PDB entry 3S1Q | X-ray diffraction, 3.30 A resolution | chains A and I of the 12 polymer chains in the assembly

# Chain A
Protein: DNA-directed RNA polymerase II subunit RPB1
Source organism: Saccharomyces cerevisiae
Notes: EC 2.7.7.6
UniProt: P04050 (RPB1_YEAST); numbering as in UniProt (aligned over 1-1733)
Chain sequence (1733 residues; numbered 1 to 1733; the number before each row is that of its first residue):
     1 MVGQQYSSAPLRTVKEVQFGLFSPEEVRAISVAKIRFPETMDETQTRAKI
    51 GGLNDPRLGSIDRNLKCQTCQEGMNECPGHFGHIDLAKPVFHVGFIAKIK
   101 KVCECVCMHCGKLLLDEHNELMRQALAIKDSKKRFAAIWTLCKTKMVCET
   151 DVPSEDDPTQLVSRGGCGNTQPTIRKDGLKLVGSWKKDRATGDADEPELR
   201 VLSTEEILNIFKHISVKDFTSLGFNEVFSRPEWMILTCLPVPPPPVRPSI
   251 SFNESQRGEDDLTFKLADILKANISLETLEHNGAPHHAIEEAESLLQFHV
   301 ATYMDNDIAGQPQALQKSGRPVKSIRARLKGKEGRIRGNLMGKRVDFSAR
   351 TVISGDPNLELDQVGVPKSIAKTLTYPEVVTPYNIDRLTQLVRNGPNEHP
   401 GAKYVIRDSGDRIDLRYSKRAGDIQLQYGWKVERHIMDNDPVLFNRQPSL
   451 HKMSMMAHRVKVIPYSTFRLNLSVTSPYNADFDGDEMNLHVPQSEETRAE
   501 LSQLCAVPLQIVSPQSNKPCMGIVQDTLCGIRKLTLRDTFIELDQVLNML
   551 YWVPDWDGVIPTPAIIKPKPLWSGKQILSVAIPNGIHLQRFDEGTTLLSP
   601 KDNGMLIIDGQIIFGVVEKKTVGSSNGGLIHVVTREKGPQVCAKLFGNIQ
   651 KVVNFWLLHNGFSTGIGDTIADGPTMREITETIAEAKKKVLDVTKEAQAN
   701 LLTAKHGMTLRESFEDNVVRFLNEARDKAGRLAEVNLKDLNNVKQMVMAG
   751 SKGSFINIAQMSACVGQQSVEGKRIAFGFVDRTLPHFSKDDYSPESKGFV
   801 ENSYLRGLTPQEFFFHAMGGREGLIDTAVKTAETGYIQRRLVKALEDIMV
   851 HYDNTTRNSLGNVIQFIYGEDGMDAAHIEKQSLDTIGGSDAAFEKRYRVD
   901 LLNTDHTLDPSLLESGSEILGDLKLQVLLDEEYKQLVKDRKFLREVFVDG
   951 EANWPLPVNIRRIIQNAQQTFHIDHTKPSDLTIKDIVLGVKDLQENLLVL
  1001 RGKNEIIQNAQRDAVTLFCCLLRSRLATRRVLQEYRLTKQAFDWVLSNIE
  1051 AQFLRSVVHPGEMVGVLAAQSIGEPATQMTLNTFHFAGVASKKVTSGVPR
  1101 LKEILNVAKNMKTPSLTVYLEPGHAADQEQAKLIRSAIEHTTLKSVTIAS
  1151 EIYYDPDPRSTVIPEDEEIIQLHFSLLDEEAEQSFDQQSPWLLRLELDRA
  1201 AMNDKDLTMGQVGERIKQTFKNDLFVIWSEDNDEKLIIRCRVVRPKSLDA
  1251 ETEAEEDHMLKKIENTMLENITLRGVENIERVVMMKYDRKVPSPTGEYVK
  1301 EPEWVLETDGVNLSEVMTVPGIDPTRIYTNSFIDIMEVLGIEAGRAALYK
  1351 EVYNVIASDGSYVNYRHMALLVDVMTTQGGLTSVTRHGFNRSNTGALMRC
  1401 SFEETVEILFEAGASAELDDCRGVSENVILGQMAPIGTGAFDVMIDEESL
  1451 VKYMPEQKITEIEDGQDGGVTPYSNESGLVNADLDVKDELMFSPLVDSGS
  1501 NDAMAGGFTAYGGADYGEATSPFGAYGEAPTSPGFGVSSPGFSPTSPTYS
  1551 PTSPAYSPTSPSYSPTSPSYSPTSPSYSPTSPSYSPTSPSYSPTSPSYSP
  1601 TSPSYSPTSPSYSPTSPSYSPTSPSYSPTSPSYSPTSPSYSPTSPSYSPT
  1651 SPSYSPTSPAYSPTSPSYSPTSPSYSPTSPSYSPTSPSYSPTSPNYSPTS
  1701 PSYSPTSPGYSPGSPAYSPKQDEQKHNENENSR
Unresolved in the structure: 1-2, 155-160, 187-198, 1177-1186, 1244-1253, 1446-1733
Swiss-Prot annotation at these positions:
  - region: P248 to D260 (Lid loop), N306 to K323 (Rudder loop), P810 to E822 (Bridging helix)
  - binding site (Zn(2+)): C67, C70, C77, H80, C107, C110, C148, C167
  - binding site (Mg(2+)): D481, D483, D485
  - modified residue: T1471 (Phosphothreonine)
  - cross-link (Glycyl lysine isopeptide (Lys-Gly)): K695 (interchain with G-Cter in ubiquitin), K1246 (interchain with G-Cter in ubiquitin), K1350 (interchain with G-Cter in ubiquitin)
  - natural variant: S1653 to P1659 (deletion: In strain: A364A)
  - mutagenesis: K1246 (K1246R: Impairs ubiquitination during transcription stress)
Metal / ion sites: Zn2+ site 1: C67, C70, C77, H80; Zn2+ site 2: C107, C110, C148, C167; Mg2+ site 1: D481, D483, D485 (together with ATP); Mg2+ site 2: D481, D483 (together with ATP)
Small-molecule neighbours: ATP (adenosine-5'-triphosphate): R446, P448, N479, D481, D483, D485, L1081, N1082, F1084, H1085

# Chain I
Protein: DNA-directed RNA polymerase II subunit RPB9
Source organism: Saccharomyces cerevisiae
UniProt: P27999 (RPB9_YEAST); numbering as in UniProt (aligned over 1-122)
Chain sequence (122 residues; each row starts with the number of its first residue):
     1 MTTFRFCRDCNNMLYPREDKENNRLLFECRTCSYVEEAGSPLVYRHELIT
    51 NIGETAGVVQDIGSDPTLPRSDRECPKCHSRENVFFQSQQRRKDTSMVLF
   101 FVCLSCSHIFTSDQKNKRTQFS
Unresolved in the structure: 1, 121-122
Swiss-Prot annotation at these positions:
  - zinc finger: C7 to C32 (C4-type), S71 to T111 (TFIIS-type)
  - binding site (Zn(2+)): C7, C10, C29, C32, C75, C78, C103, C106
  - modified residue: S40 (Phosphoserine)
Metal / ion sites: Zn2+ site 1: C7, C10, C29, C32; Zn2+ site 2: C75, C78, C103, C106

# Chain A / chain I interface
Residue-residue contacts (72):
  K695(A) with R73(I)
  A697(A) with M97(I), hydrophobic
  Q698(A) with M97(I); V98(I); L99(I); S112(I), hydrogen bond (backbone-side chain)
  A699(A) with S112(I); D113(I); Q114(I), hydrogen bond (backbone-backbone)
  N700(A) with S96(I); V98(I); D113(I); K115(I)
  L701(A) with Q114(I)
  T709(A) with K93(I); D94(I)
  L710(A) with M97(I)
  R711(A) with Q87(I), hydrogen bond; R92(I), hydrogen bond (side chain-backbone); K93(I); T95(I); S96(I), hydrogen bond (side chain-backbone); M97(I)
  F714(A) with M97(I), hydrophobic
  D781(A) with R91(I), salt bridge
  R782(A) with T67(I)
  S788(A) with T67(I), hydrogen bond (side chain-backbone); L68(I); P69(I)
  K789(A) with D65(I), salt bridge; T67(I), hydrogen bond (backbone-backbone); P69(I)
  D790(A) with F86(I); Q87(I), hydrogen bond (side chain-backbone)
  Y792(A) with Q87(I)
  K1144(A) with L48(I)
  S1145(A) with I49(I)
  T1147(A) with L48(I); I49(I)
  I1148(A) with E47(I); L48(I), hydrogen bond (backbone-backbone); I49(I), hydrogen bond (backbone-backbone)
  A1149(A) with R45(I); E47(I); L48(I)
  S1150(A) with Y44(I); R45(I); H46(I), hydrogen bond (backbone-backbone); E47(I)
  E1151(A) with L42(I); Y44(I); R45(I), salt bridge
  I1152(A) with L42(I); V43(I), hydrogen bond (backbone-backbone); Y44(I), hydrogen bond (backbone-backbone)
  Y1153(A) with P41(I); L42(I)
  Y1154(A) with E18(I), hydrogen bond; N23(I); R24(I); L25(I), hydrophobic; P41(I), hydrogen bond (backbone-backbone)
  V1162(A) with P41(I), hydrophobic
  P1190(A) with E18(I)
  W1191(A) with L25(I), hydrophobic; V43(I), hydrophobic
  E1256(A) with E18(I)
  D1257(A) with P16(I)
  K1261(A) with Y44(I)
  E1264(A) with Y44(I)
  L1268(A) with H46(I); L48(I), hydrophobic
Other interface residues (no listed pair), chain A (37 interface residues in all): T703, P1156, D1198
Other interface residues (no listed pair), chain I (35 interface residues in all): S88

# Summary
37 residues of chain A and 35 residues of chain I are in contact; the contacts include 15 hydrogen bonds and 3
salt bridges. Among the polar pairs are D781(A)-R91(I), K789(A)-D65(I) and E1151(A)-R45(I). Chain A binds ATP.
Here chain A is DNA-directed RNA polymerase II subunit RPB1 and chain I is DNA-directed RNA polymerase II
subunit RPB9, both from Saccharomyces cerevisiae. Entry 3S1Q (RNA Polymerase II Initiation Complex with a 5-nt
3'-deoxy RNA soaked with ATP) was determined by X-ray diffraction together with 3RZD, 3RZO, 3S14, 3S15, 3S16,
3S17 and 5 further entries from the same study.
